1ZLE - chain A; structure by X-ray diffraction, 1.90 A resolution.

Chain A:
Protein: Ptr necrosis toxin
From: Pyrenophora tritici-repentis
Notes: fragment: C-terminal domain
Reference sequence: P78737 (P78737_9PLEO); residues 61-178 here = UniProt positions 61-178
Sequence (118 residues; row label = number of the first residue in the row):
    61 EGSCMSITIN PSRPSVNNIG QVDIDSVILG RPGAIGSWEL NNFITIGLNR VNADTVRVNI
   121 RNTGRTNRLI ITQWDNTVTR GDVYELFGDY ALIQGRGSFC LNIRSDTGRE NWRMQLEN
Disordered / not traced: 65-79
Modified / non-standard residues: Glu61 (pyroglutamic acid; PCA)
Bound ions: Ni2+ site 1: Asp83, Asp85; Ni2+ site 2 near Asn178 (its only coordinating residue here)
From the paper describing this entry:
  - contacts within the chain: Cys64-Cys160, Thr132-Trp134, Thr132-Gln175
  - self-association interface (contacts with another copy of this molecule): Arg128, Arg140, Val143 to Leu146, Asp149, Arg156 to Phe159, Glu177

In short:
Asp83 and Asp85 coordinate Ni2+ site 1. From the paper: a self-association interface involving Arg128, Arg140
and Val143 among others; contacts within the chain involving Cys64, Cys160 and Thr132 among others.
Chain A is Ptr necrosis toxin (Pyrenophora tritici-repentis); the structure, Crystal structure of a
RGD-containing host-selective toxin: Pyrenophora tritici-repentis Ptr ToxA, was determined by X-ray
diffraction (same publication as 1ZLD).
